PDB entry 4XR7 | X-ray diffraction, 3.80 A resolution | chains G and H of the 3 polymer chains in the assembly

== Chain G ==
Protein: PAB-dependent poly(A)-specific ribonuclease subunit PAN2
From: Saccharomyces cerevisiae
Notes: EC 3.1.13.4
UniProt: P53010 (PAN2_YEAST); numbering as in UniProt (aligned over 340-1115)
Amino-acid sequence (776 residues; each row starts with the number of its first residue):
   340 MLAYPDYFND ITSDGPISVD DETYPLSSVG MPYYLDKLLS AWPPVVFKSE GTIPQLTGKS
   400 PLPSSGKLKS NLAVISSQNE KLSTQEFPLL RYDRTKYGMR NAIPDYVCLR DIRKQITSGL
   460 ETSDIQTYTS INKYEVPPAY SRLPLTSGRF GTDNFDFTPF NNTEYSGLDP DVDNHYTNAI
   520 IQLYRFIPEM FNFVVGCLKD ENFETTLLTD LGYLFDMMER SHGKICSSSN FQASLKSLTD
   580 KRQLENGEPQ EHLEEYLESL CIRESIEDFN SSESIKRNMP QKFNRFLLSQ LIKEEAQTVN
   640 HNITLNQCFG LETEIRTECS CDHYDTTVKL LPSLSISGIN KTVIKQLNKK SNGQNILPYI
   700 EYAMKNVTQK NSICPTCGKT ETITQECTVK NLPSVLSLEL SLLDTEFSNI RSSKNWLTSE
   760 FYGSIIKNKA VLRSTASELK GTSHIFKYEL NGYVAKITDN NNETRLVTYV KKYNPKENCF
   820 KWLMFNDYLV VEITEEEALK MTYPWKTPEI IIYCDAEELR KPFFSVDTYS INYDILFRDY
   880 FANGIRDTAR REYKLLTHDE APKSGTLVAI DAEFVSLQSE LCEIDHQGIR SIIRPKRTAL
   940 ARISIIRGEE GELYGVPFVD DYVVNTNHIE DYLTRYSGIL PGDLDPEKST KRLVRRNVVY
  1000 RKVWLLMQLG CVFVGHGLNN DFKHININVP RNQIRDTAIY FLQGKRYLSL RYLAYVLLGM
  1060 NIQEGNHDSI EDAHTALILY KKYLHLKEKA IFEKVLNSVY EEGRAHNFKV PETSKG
Unresolved in the structure: 396-412, 486-491, 580-595, 607-609, 681-691, 882-887, 1042-1044, 1058-1060, 1088-1115
Curated features (UniProtKB/Swiss-Prot):
  - binding site (Zn(2+)): Cys660, His662, Cys713, Cys716
  - binding site (a divalent metal cation): Asp910, Glu912, Asp1020, Asp1071

== Chain H ==
Protein: PAB-dependent poly(A)-specific ribonuclease subunit PAN3
From: Saccharomyces cerevisiae
UniProt: P36102 (PAN3_YEAST); residue numbers follow UniProt; this construct covers 226-679
Amino-acid sequence (465 residues; numbered 225 to 689; the number before each row is that of its first residue):
   225 MHSLLQYHLY APEQPSSLKS LLKPNERSAD QLFIPNNIRE DLTKKNLSIL QVFPSSGKVI
   285 PSIVQDYFNL VPLNFNNNDF LNKTTLFKVF SNYDGKAYVL KRLPNIDKSM NPNKISKIYQ
   345 IWSKINCTNL IKFRDIFQTT KFGDLSICLV FDYYPNSLSL YDYHFVNFPK FPITNNYLWI
   405 YLVQLTNVIN SIHSQNLSIG NTLNWRKVLI TGDPGRIKLS HCNFMDLLFN DDTDTVVSSG
   465 GSTIEGQQQL DYKYLGELLF NLSINIENSN NNTAPKEYRL EEITPQSIDD MRQIDDKFKD
   525 VLKYLISDNG DSKKSIHDLT SHFYDKMFMV LESSQTYTEY MESVLSRELE NGRLFRLVNK
   585 LNCIFGRIES RIDINWSESG TKFPIILFYD YVFHQVDSNG KPIMDLTHVL RCLNKLDAGI
   645 QEKLMLVTPD ELNCIIISYK ELKDLIESTF RSITQHHHHH HHHHH
Unresolved in the structure: 225-249, 298-307, 680-689
Differences from the reference sequence: initiating methionine (225); expression tag (680-689)

== How chain G and chain H interact ==
Contacting residue pairs - 85 pairs, chain G then chain H:
  Met340(G) - Met649(H)  hydrophobic
  Leu341(G) - Tyr615(H)  hydrophobic
  Leu341(G) - Met649(H)
  Leu341(G) - Val651(H)  hydrophobic
  Ala342(G) - Val620(H)
  Tyr343(G) - Gln619(H)
  Tyr343(G) - Val620(H)  hydrogen bond (backbone-backbone)
  Tyr343(G) - Asp629(H)
  Asp345(G) - Tyr615(H)  hydrogen bond
  Phe347(G) - Tyr615(H)
  Phe347(G) - Met649(H)  hydrophobic
  Asn348(G) - Tyr615(H)  hydrogen bond
  Asn348(G) - Arg635(H)
  Asn348(G) - Cys636(H)  hydrogen bond
  Asn348(G) - Lys639(H)  hydrogen bond
  Asn348(G) - Tyr663(H)  hydrogen bond
  Asp349(G) - Gln619(H)
  Asp349(G) - His632(H)  salt bridge
  Thr351(G) - Arg635(H)
  Ser352(G) - Thr631(H)
  Pro355(G) - Asp629(H)
  Ile356(G) - Met628(H)
  Ile356(G) - Asp629(H)
  Ile356(G) - Leu630(H)  hydrogen bond (backbone-backbone)
  Ser357(G) - Leu630(H)
  Val358(G) - Leu630(H)  hydrophobic
  Thr362(G) - Arg571(H)
  Tyr363(G) - Thr631(H)
  Leu365(G) - Asn575(H)
  Leu365(G) - Leu578(H)  hydrophobic
  Leu365(G) - Leu634(H)
  Ser366(G) - Arg571(H)  hydrogen bond (side chain-backbone)
  Val368(G) - Leu634(H)  hydrophobic
  Val368(G) - Arg635(H)
  Val368(G) - Asn638(H)  hydrogen bond (backbone-side chain)
  Met370(G) - Arg577(H)  hydrogen bond
  Met370(G) - Asn638(H)
  Met370(G) - Asp641(H)
  Met370(G) - Ala642(H)
  Pro371(G) - Ala642(H)  hydrophobic
  Pro371(G) - Ile644(H)  hydrophobic
  Tyr372(G) - Ile644(H)
  Tyr373(G) - Ala642(H)
  Lys376(G) - Lys667(H)  hydrogen bond (backbone-side chain)
  Lys376(G) - Arg675(H)
  Leu377(G) - Arg577(H)
  Leu377(G) - Asp641(H)
  Leu377(G) - Lys667(H)
  Leu378(G) - Leu581(H)  hydrophobic
  Leu378(G) - Leu640(H)  hydrophobic
  Leu378(G) - Asp641(H)  hydrogen bond (backbone-side chain)
  Leu378(G) - Lys667(H)
  Leu378(G) - Ile670(H)  hydrophobic
  Leu378(G) - Glu671(H)
  Ser379(G) - Arg577(H)
  Ser379(G) - Arg580(H)
  Ser379(G) - Asp641(H)  hydrogen bond
  Trp381(G) - Arg580(H)
  Trp381(G) - Asn583(H)
  Glu389(G) - Gly319(H)
  Gly390(G) - Asn316(H)
  Ile392(G) - Asn316(H)
  Pro393(G) - Phe292(H)
  Arg439(G) - Ile592(H)
  Tyr445(G) - Asn316(H)
  Tyr445(G) - Tyr317(H)
  Val446(G) - Asn316(H)
  Cys447(G) - Asn316(H)
  Leu448(G) - Gln289(H)
  Leu448(G) - Asp290(H)
  Arg449(G) - Asp290(H)  hydrogen bond (backbone-side chain)
  Arg452(G) - Gln289(H)  hydrogen bond
  Leu920(G) - Thr364(H)
  Cys921(G) - Thr364(H)  hydrogen bond (backbone-side chain)
  Glu922(G) - Gln289(H)  hydrogen bond (side chain-backbone)
  Glu922(G) - Gln362(H)
  Glu922(G) - Thr363(H)
  Ile923(G) - Phe361(H)
  Ile923(G) - Gln362(H)  hydrogen bond (backbone-backbone)
  Asp924(G) - Gln289(H)
  Asp924(G) - Phe361(H)
  His925(G) - Tyr343(H)
  His925(G) - Asp359(H)  salt bridge
  His925(G) - Ile360(H)
  Gly927(G) - Pro336(H)
Other interface residues (no listed pair), chain G (51 interface residues in all): Gly354, Pro364, Pro382, Thr391, Gln926
Other interface residues (no listed pair), chain H (55 interface residues in all): Ile339, Ser340, Glu572, Glu574, Lys584, Ser622, Lys647, Leu650, Phe674

== In short ==
Chain G and chain H form an interface of 51 and 55 residues respectively; the contacts include 18 hydrogen
bonds and 2 salt bridges. Polar contacts include Asp349(G)-His632(H), His925(G)-Asp359(H) and
Asp345(G)-Tyr615(H). UniProt lists 4 Zn2+-binding residues and 4 divalent metal cation-binding residues on
chain G.
Chain G is PAB-dependent poly(A)-specific ribonuclease subunit PAN2 and chain H is PAB-dependent
poly(A)-specific ribonuclease subunit PAN3, both from Saccharomyces cerevisiae; the structure, Structure of
the Saccharomyces cerevisiae PAN2-PAN3 core complex, was determined by X-ray diffraction (same publication as
4Q8G and 4Q8H).
